PDB entry 7EH2 | X-ray diffraction, 3.34 A resolution | chains C and F of the 9 polymer chains in the assembly

Chain C:
Molecule: DNA-directed RNA polymerase subunit beta
Source organism: Thermus thermophilus HB8
Notes: EC 2.7.7.6
UniProtKB: Q8RQE9 (RPOB_THET8); residues 1-1119 here = UniProt positions 1-1119
Chain sequence (1119 residues; row label = number of the first residue in the row):
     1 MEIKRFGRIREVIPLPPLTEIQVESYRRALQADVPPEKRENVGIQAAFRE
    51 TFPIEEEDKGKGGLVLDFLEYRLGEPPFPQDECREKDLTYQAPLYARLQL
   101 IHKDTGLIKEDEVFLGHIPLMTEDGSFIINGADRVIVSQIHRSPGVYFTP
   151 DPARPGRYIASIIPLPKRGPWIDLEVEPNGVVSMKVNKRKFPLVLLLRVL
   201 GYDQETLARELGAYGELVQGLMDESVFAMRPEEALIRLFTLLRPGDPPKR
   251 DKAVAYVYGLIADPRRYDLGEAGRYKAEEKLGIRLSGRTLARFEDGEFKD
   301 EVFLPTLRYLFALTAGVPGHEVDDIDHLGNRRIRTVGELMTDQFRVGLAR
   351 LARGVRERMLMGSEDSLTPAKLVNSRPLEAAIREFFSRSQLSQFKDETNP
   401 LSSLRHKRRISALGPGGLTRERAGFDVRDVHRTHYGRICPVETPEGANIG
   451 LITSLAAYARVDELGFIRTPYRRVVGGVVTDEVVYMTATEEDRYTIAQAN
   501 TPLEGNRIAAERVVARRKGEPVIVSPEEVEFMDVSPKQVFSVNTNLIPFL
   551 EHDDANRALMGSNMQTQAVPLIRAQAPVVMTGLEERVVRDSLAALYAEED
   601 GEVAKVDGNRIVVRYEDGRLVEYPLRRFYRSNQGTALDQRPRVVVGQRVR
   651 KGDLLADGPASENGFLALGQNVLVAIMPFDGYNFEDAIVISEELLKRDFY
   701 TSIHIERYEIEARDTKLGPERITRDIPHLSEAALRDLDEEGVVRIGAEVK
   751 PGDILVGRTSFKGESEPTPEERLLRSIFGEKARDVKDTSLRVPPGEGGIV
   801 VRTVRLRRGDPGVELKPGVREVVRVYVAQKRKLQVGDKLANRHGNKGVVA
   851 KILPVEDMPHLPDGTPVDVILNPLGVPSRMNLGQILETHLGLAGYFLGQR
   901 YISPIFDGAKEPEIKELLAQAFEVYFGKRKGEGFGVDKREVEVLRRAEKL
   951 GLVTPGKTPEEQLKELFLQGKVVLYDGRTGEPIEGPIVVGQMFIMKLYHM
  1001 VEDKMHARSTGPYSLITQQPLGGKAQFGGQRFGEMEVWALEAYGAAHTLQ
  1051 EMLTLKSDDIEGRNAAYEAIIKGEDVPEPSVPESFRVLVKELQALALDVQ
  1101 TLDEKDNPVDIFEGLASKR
Disordered / not traced: 57-63, 1119

Chain F:
Molecule: RNA polymerase sigma factor SigA
Source organism: Thermus thermophilus HB8
UniProtKB: Q5SKW1 (Q5SKW1_THET8); numbering as in UniProt (aligned over 1-423)
Chain sequence (443 residues; numbered -19 to 423; the number before each row is that of its first residue; numbers below 1 keep their minus sign (Met-19 is residue -19)):
   -19 MGSSHHHHHHSSGLVPRGSHMKKSKRKNAQAQEAQETEVLVQEEAEELPE
    31 FPEGEPDPDLEDPDLTLEDDLLDLPEEGEGLDLEEEEEDLPIPKISTSDP
    81 VRQYLHEIGQVPLLTLEEEVELARKVEEGMEAIKKLSEITGLDPDLIREV
   131 VRAKILGSARVRHIPGLKETLDPKTVEEIDQKLKSLPKEHKRYLHIAREG
   181 EAARQHLIEANLRLVVSIAKKYTGRGLSFLDLIQEGNQGLIRAVEKFEYK
   231 RRFKFSTYATWWIRQAINRAIADQARTIRIPVHMVETINKLSRTARQLQQ
   281 ELGREPTYEEIAEAMGPGWDAKRVEETLKIAQEPVSLETPIGDEKDSFYG
   331 DFIPDEHLPSPVDAATQSLLSEELEKALSKLSEREAMVLKLRKGLIDGRE
   381 HTLEEVGAFFGVTRERIRQIENKALRKLKYHESRTRKLRDFLD
Disordered / not traced: -19 to 77
Construct notes: expression tag (-19 to 0)

Interface between chain C and chain F:
Pairs across the interface (80):
  Phe114(C) with Gln279(F); Gly283(F); Arg284(F)
  His117(C) with Gly283(F), hydrogen bond (side chain-backbone)
  Arg243(C) with Arg82(F)
  Pro244(C) with Arg82(F), hydrogen bond (backbone-side chain)
  Arg353(C) with Lys200(F); Lys201(F); Thr203(F), hydrogen bond
  Glu357(C) with Lys201(F)
  Ala370(C) with Gln280(F), hydrogen bond (backbone-side chain)
  Val373(C) with Gln280(F)
  Asn374(C) with Arg276(F), hydrogen bond
  Ser375(C) with Gln279(F)
  Arg376(C) with Arg276(F); Gln279(F); Glu285(F), salt bridge
  Glu379(C) with Gln279(F), hydrogen bond
  His728(C) with Leu422(F); Asp423(F)
  Thr768(C) with Gln347(F)
  Pro769(C) with Lys373(F); Gly374(F); Leu375(F)
  Glu770(C) with Gln347(F); Leu350(F); Ser351(F), hydrogen bond; Leu354(F)
  Arg772(C) with Lys373(F); Glu380(F), salt bridge
  Leu773(C) with Leu354(F), hydrophobic; Leu358(F), hydrophobic; Leu375(F), hydrophobic
  Leu774(C) with Leu350(F), hydrophobic; Leu418(F), hydrophobic; Phe421(F), hydrophobic
  Arg775(C) with Leu422(F)
  Ser776(C) with Lys373(F), hydrogen bond; Leu405(F)
  Ile777(C) with Leu354(F), hydrophobic; Lys409(F)
  Phe778(C) with Glu412(F); Leu418(F); Arg419(F); Leu422(F), hydrophobic
  Glu780(C) with Leu422(F)
  Arg808(C) with Glu305(F), salt bridge
  Glu814(C) with Thr287(F); Tyr288(F), hydrogen bond (side chain-backbone)
  Leu815(C) with Tyr288(F), hydrogen bond (backbone-side chain)
  Lys816(C) with Tyr288(F)
  Pro817(C) with Tyr288(F); Glu305(F); Lys309(F); Gln312(F)
  Gly818(C) with Glu305(F), hydrogen bond (backbone-side chain)
  Thr1010(C) with Val342(F)
  Pro1012(C) with Pro334(F), hydrophobic
  Tyr1013(C) with Pro334(F); Asp335(F), hydrogen bond (backbone-backbone); Pro341(F)
  Ser1014(C) with Asp335(F)
  Leu1015(C) with Ile333(F), hydrophobic; Pro334(F); Asp335(F)
  Gln1018(C) with Asp335(F), hydrogen bond; Leu338(F)
  Leu1021(C) with Asp331(F); Pro334(F), hydrophobic
  Gln1026(C) with Phe332(F)
  Ile1060(C) with Leu338(F), hydrophobic
  Arg1063(C) with Pro341(F)
  Asn1064(C) with Pro341(F)
  Tyr1067(C) with Pro341(F); Val342(F); Ala345(F), hydrophobic
  Glu1068(C) with Ala345(F); Ser348(F), hydrogen bond
  Ile1071(C) with Ala345(F), hydrophobic
  Lys1072(C) with Glu352(F), salt bridge
Other interface residues (no listed pair), chain C (51 interface residues in all): Tyr95, Val113, Asp246, Met361, Gln390, Val819
Other interface residues (no listed pair), chain F (55 interface residues in all): Arg244, Pro286, Glu289, Leu308, Asp323, Gly330, Pro339, Ser340, Ala344, Leu349, Leu369, Leu408

Overview:
51 residues of chain C face 55 of chain F across their interface, with 14 hydrogen bonds and 4 salt bridges.
Polar contacts include Arg376(C)-Glu285(F), Arg772(C)-Glu380(F) and Arg808(C)-Glu305(F).
Here chain C is DNA-directed RNA polymerase subunit beta and chain F is RNA polymerase sigma factor SigA, both
from Thermus thermophilus HB8. Entry 7EH2 (Thermus thermophilus transcription initiation complex containing a
template-strand pyrimidine at position TSS-2 and GpG RNA primer) was determined by X-ray diffraction together
with 7EH0 and 7EH1 from the same study.
